Entry 7MFD (electron microscopy, 3.66 A resolution); this record covers chains A and C of the 4 polymer chains in the assembly.

== Chain A ==
Molecule: Serine/threonine-protein kinase B-raf
From: Homo sapiens
Notes: EC 2.7.11.1
UniProt: P15056 (BRAF_HUMAN); residues 1-766 here = UniProt positions 1-766
Amino-acid sequence (766 residues; row label = number of the first residue in the row):
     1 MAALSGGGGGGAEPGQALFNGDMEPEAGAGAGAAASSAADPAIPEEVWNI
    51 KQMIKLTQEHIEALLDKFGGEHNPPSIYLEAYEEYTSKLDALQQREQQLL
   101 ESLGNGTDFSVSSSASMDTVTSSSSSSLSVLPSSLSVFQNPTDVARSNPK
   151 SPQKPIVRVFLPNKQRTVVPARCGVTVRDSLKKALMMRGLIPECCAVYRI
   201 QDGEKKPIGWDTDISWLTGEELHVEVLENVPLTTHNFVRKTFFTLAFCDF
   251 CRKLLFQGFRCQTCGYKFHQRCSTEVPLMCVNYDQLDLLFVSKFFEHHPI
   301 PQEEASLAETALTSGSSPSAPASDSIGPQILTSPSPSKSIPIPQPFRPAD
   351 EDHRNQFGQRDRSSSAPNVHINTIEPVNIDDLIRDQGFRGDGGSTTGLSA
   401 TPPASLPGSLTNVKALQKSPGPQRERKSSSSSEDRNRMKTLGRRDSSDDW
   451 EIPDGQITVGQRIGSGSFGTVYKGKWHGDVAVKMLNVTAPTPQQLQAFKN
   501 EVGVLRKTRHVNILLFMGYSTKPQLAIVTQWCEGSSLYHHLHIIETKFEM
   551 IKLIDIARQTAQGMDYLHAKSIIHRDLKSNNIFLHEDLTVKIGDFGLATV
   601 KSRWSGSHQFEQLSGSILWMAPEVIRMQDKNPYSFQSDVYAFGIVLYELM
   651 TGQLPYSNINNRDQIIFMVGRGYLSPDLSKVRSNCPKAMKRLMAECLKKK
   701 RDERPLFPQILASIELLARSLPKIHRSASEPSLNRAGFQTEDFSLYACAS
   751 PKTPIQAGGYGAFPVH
Disordered / not traced: 1-155, 202-203, 228-234, 274-359, 371-448, 739-766
Modified residues: Ser365 (phosphoserine; SEP); Ser729 (phosphoserine; SEP)
Swiss-Prot annotation at these positions:
  - zinc finger: Thr234 to Cys280 (Phorbol-ester/DAG-type)
  - active site: Asp576 (Proton acceptor)
  - binding site (Zn(2+)): His235, Cys248, Cys251, Cys261, Cys264, His269, Cys272, Cys280
  - binding site (ATP): Ile463 to Val471, Lys483
  - site (Breakpoint for translocation to form KIAA1549-BRAF fusion protein): Asp380, Asp381, Met438, Lys439
  - modified residue: Ala2 (N-acetylalanine), Ser151 (Phosphoserine), Ser333 (Phosphoserine), Ser365 (Phosphoserine), Thr373 (Phosphothreonine), Thr396 (Phosphothreonine), Ser399 (Phosphoserine), Thr401 (Phosphothreonine), Ser446 (Phosphoserine), Ser447 (Phosphoserine), Arg671 (Omega-N-methylarginine), Ser729 (Phosphoserine), Ser750 (Phosphoserine), Thr753 (Phosphothreonine)
  - cross-link: Lys578 (Glycyl lysine isopeptide (Lys-Gly) (interchain with G-Cter in ubiquitin))
  - natural variant: Thr241 (T241M: In NS7; T241P: In CFC1 and LPRD3; T241R: In NS7), Thr244 (T244P: In CFC1), Leu245 (L245F: In CFC1), Ala246 (A246P: In CFC1), Gln257 (Q257R: In CFC1), Gln262 (Q262K: In CFC1), Glu275 (E275K: In CFC1), Arg462 (R462I: In CRC), Ile463 (I463S: In CRC), Gly464 (G464E: In CRC; G464V: In a colorectal cancer cell line), Gly466 (G466A: In melanoma; G466E: In melanoma; G466V: In LNCR), Ser467 (S467A: In CFC1), 19 further natural variant entries in UniProt
  - mutagenesis: Met53 (M53D: Reduces interaction with KSR1 and MAP2K1 and thus phosphorylation of MAP2K1), Lys88 (K88E: Reduces interaction with KSR1 and MAP2K1 and thus phosphorylation of MAP2K1), Lys483 (K483S: Reduces kinase activity with MAP2K1), Arg509 (R509H: Loss of MAP2K1-mediated-BRAF-KSR1 dimerization), Lys578 (K578R: Blocks EGF-induced ubiquitination and ERK activation), Ile666 (I666R: No effect on MAP2K1-mediated-BRAF-KSR1 dimerization, however loss of BRAF-mediated phosphorylation of MAP2K1), Arg671 (R671K: Increased kinase activity and stability in response to EGF treatment)
From the paper describing this entry:
  - contacts within the chain: Asn163-Ser679 (hydrogen bond)
  - mutagenesis - M186W/M187W: increased growth
  - mutagenesis - R158A, R166A, R188L: decreased binding to KRAS
  - mutagenesis - M186K/M187V, M186W/M187W: increased binding to KRAS

== Chain C ==
Molecule: 14-3-3 protein zeta/delta
From: Homo sapiens
UniProt: P63104 (1433Z_HUMAN); residue numbers follow UniProt; this construct covers 1-245
Amino-acid sequence (245 residues; each row starts with the number of its first residue):
     1 MDKNELVQKAKLAEQAERYDDMAACMKSVTEQGAELSNEERNLLSVAYKN
    51 VVGARRSSWRVVSSIEQKTEGAEKKQQMAREYREKIETELRDICNDVLSL
   101 LEKFLIPNASQAESKVFYLKMKGDYYRYLAEVAAGDDKKGIVDQSQQAYQ
   151 EAFEISKKEMQPTHPIRLGLALNFSVFYYEILNSPEKACSLAKTAFDEAI
   201 AELDTLSEESYKDSTLIMQLLRDNLTLWTSDTQGDEAEAGEGGEN
Disordered / not traced: 1, 70-72, 204-209, 231-245

== Interface between chain A and chain C ==
Residue-residue contacts (35):
  Thr241(A) - Ser57(C)
  Phe243(A) - Tyr19(C)  hydrophobic
  Phe243(A) - Asn50(C)  hydrogen bond (backbone-side chain)
  Phe243(A) - Ala54(C)  hydrophobic
  Leu245(A) - Leu216(C)  hydrophobic
  Phe247(A) - Leu216(C)  hydrophobic
  Phe256(A) - Gly53(C)
  Gln257(A) - Ser57(C)
  Asp361(A) - Glu180(C)
  Arg362(A) - Trp59(C)
  Arg362(A) - Arg60(C)
  Arg362(A) - Glu180(C)
  Ser363(A) - Glu180(C)  hydrogen bond
  Ser363(A) - Leu227(C)
  Ser364(A) - Val176(C)
  Ser364(A) - Leu220(C)
  Ser364(A) - Asn224(C)
  Ser365(A) - Arg56(C)
  Ser365(A) - Arg127(C)
  Ser365(A) - Tyr128(C)
  Ser365(A) - Leu172(C)
  Ser365(A) - Asn173(C)
  Ser365(A) - Leu220(C)
  Ser365(A) - Asn224(C)
  Ala366(A) - Asn173(C)
  Pro367(A) - Leu220(C)
  Asn368(A) - Lys49(C)
  Val369(A) - Ser45(C)
  Val369(A) - Val46(C)
  Val369(A) - Lys49(C)
  His370(A) - Glu14(C)  salt bridge
  His510(A) - Tyr211(C)  hydrogen bond
  Gln562(A) - Tyr211(C)
  Leu711(A) - Lys212(C)
  Arg719(A) - Gln15(C)
Also at the interface, not in a pair above, chain A (24 interface residues in all): Arg239, Thr244, Leu254, Tyr566
Also at the interface, not in a pair above, chain C (29 interface residues in all): Val61, Gly169, Tyr179, Ile217

== In short ==
24 residues of chain A face 29 of chain C across their interface, with 3 hydrogen bonds and 1 salt bridge.
Among the polar pairs are His370(A)-Glu14(C), Phe243(A)-Asn50(C) and Ser363(A)-Glu180(C). The paper reports
that R158A, R166A and R188L of chain A reduce binding to KRAS; contacts within the chain involving Asn163(A)
and Ser679(A); 5 substitutions were tested in all.
Chain A is Serine/threonine-protein kinase B-raf and chain C is 14-3-3 protein zeta/delta, both from Homo
sapiens; the structure, Autoinhibited BRAF:(14-3-3)2:MEK complex with the BRAF RBD resolved, was determined by
electron microscopy, deposited together with 7MFE and 7MFF.
